Entry 5CZE (X-ray diffraction, 3.82 A resolution); this record covers chains B and J of the 8 polymer chains in the assembly.

== Chain B (and J) ==
Name: Plasmid stabilization protein ParE
From: Escherichia coli O157:H7 str. SS52
Notes: chain J of this document is another copy of the same molecule, construct and numbering; everything in this record applies to it too
Reference sequence: A0A0D7C2L1 (A0A0D7C2L1_ECOLX); numbering as in UniProt (aligned over 1-92)
Amino-acid sequence (100 residues; numbered 1 to 100; the number before each row is that of its first residue):
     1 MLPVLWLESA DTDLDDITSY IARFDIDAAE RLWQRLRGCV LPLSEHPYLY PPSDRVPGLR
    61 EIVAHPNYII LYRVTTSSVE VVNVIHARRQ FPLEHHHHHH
Unresolved in the structure: 96-100 (chain J: 97-100)
Sequence notes: expression tag (93-100)
Modified residues: Mse-1 (selenomethionine; parent Met)

== Chain B / chain J interface ==
Pairs across the interface (10; chain B residue first):
  Mse-1(B) / Mse-1(J)  hydrogen bond (backbone-backbone)
  Leu-2(B) / Pro-3(J)  hydrophobic
  Ser-44(B) / Mse-1(J)
  Glu-45(B) / Mse-1(J)
  Glu-45(B) / Glu-45(J)
  His-46(B) / Glu-45(J)  salt bridge
  Pro-47(B) / Mse-1(J)
  Tyr-48(B) / Val-4(J)  hydrogen bond (side chain-backbone)
  Tyr-48(B) / Leu-41(J)  hydrophobic
  Arg-60(B) / Leu-41(J)
Also at the interface, not in a pair above, chain B (9 interface residues in all): Pro-52
Also at the interface, not in a pair above, chain J (6 interface residues in all): Arg-37

== Overview ==
9 residues of chain B and 6 residues of chain J are in contact; the contacts include 2 hydrogen bonds and 1
salt bridge. Polar pairs include His-46(B)/Glu-45(J), Tyr-48(B)/Val-4(J) and Mse-1(B)/Mse-1(J).
Chain B and chain J are both Plasmid stabilization protein ParE (Escherichia coli O157:H7 str. SS52); the
structure, Crystal structure of the PaaA2-ParE2 antitoxin-toxin complex, was determined by X-ray diffraction
(same publication as 5CW7).
